Entry 4DWN (X-ray diffraction, 1.58 A resolution); this record covers chain A.

# Chain A
Molecule: Bcl10-interacting CARD protein
From: Homo sapiens
Notes: fragment: caspase recruitment domain
Reference sequence: Q96LW7 (BINCA_HUMAN); numbering as in UniProt (aligned over 3-99)
Chain sequence (100 residues; row label = number of the first residue in the row; numbering starts at 0):
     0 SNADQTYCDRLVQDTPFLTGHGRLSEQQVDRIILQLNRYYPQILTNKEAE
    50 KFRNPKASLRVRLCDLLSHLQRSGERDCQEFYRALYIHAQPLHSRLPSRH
Not modelled in the structure: 0-2
Disulfides: Cys7-Cys77
Modified positions: Cys63 (s-hydroxycysteine; CSO)
Construct notes: expression tag (0-2)
UniProt features mapped onto this chain:
  - mutagenesis: Leu17 (L17A: Abolishes the NF-kappa-B inhibitory activity), Leu65 (L65A: Abolishes the NF-kappa-B inhibitory activity)
From the paper describing this entry:
  - contacts within the chain: Thr18-Cys63
  - post-translational modification sites: Cys63
  - conformationally variable residues (side-chain flip): Arg59

# Summary
From UniProt: 2 mutagenesis sites. The paper reports a modification site at Cys63; conformational variability
at Arg59.
Chain A is Bcl10-interacting CARD protein (Homo sapiens); the structure, Crystal Structure of Human BinCARD
CARD, was determined by X-ray diffraction, deposited together with 4FH0.
